4EI8 - chain A; structure by X-ray diffraction, 2.10 A resolution.

Chain A:
Molecule: Plasmid replication protein RepX
Source organism: Bacillus cereus
Notes: fragment: C-terminus truncation
UniProt: Q74P24 (REPX_BACC1); numbering as in UniProt (aligned over 1-389)
Amino-acid sequence (389 residues; numbered 1 to 389; the number before each row is that of its first residue):
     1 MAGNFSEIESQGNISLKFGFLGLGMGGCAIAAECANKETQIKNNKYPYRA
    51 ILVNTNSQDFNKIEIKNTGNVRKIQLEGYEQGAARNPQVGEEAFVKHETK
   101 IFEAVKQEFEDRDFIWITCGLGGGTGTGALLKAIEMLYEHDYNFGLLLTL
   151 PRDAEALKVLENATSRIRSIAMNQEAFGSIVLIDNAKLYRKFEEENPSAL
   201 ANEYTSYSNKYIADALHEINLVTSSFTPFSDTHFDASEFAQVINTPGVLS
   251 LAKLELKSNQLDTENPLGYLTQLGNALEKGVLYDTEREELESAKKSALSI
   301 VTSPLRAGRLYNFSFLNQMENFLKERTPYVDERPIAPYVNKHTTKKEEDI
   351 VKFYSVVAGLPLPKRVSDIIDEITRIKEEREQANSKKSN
Disordered / not traced: 1-2, 61, 64-67, 80-88, 377-389
Modified positions: Mse1 (selenomethionine); Mse25, Mse136, Mse172, Mse319 (selenomethionine; parent Met)

In short:
Chain A is Plasmid replication protein RepX (Bacillus cereus); the structure, Crystal structure of Bacillus
cereus TubZ, apo-form, was determined by X-ray diffraction, deposited together with 4EI7 and 4EI9.
